3D54 - chains I and L of the 4 polymer chains in the assembly; structure by X-ray diffraction, 3.50 A resolution.

Chain I:
Protein: Phosphoribosylformylglycinamidine synthase II
Organism: Thermotoga maritima
Notes: EC 6.3.5.3
UniProt: Q9X0X3 (PURL_THEMA); residues 1-603 here = UniProt positions 1-603
Amino-acid sequence (629 residues; row label = number of the first residue in the row; numbers below 1 keep their minus sign (Met-25 is residue -25)):
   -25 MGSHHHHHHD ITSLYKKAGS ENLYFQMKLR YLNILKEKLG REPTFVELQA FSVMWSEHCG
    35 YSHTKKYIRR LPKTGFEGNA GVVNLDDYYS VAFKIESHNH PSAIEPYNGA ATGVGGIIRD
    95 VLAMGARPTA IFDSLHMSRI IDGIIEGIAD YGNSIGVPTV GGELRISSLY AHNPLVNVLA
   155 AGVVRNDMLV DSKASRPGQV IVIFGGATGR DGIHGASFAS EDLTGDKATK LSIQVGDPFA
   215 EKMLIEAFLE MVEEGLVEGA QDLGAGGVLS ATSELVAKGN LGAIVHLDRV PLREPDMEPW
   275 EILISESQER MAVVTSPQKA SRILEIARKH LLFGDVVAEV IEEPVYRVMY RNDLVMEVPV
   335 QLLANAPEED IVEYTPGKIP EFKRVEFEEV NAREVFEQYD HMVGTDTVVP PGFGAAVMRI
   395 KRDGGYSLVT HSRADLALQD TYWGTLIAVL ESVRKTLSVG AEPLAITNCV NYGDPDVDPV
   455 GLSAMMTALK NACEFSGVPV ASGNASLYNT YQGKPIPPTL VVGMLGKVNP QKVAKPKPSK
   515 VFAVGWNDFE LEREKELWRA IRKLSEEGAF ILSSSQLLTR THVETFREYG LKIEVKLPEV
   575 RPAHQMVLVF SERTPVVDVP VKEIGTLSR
Disordered / not traced: -25 to 1, 49-51, 187-202
Sequence notes: expression tag (-25 to 0)
Ion coordination: Na+: Asp94, Asp236
Residues lining bound ligands: ADP (adenosine-5'-diphosphate): Asp107, Leu109, Gly135, Gly136, Glu137, Leu138, Arg139, Ala366, Val369, Phe370, Tyr373, Pro385, Gly386, Phe387, Gly388, Lys429, Ser547, Ser548, Ser549, Thr553, Thr555, His556
UniProt features mapped onto this chain:
  - active site: His32, His72 (Proton acceptor)
  - binding site (ATP): Tyr35, Lys68, Asp107, Gly136 to Arg139, Gly388, Lys429, Asn442, Gly477, Ser549, His556
  - binding site (Mg(2+)): Glu70, Asp94, Asp236, Asn478
  - binding site (substrate): Ser71 to His74, Arg93, Gly189, Gln208, Glu280 to Gln282, Ser480
  - mutagenesis: His32 (H32A: Loss of FGAM synthase activity; H32Q: Loss of FGAM synthase activity), His72 (H72A: Strong decrease of the binding affinity and 20-fold decrease of the catalytic efficiency for FGAR. It has no effect on the ATP binding site, however it affects binding of FGAR ...)
Reported in the primary citation:
  - binding site for ADP: Asp107, Gly136, Arg139, Ala366, Gly388, Lys429, Ser548

Chain L:
Protein: Phosphoribosylformylglycinamidine synthase 1
Organism: Thermotoga maritima
Notes: EC 6.3.5.3
UniProt: Q9X0X2 (PURQ_THEMA); numbering as in UniProt (aligned over 1-213)
Amino-acid sequence (213 residues; numbered 1 to 213; the number before each row is that of its first residue):
     1 MKPRACVVVY PGSNCDRDAY HALEINGFEP SYVGLDDKLD DYELIILPGG FSYGDYLRPG
    61 AVAAREKIAF EIAKAAERGK LIMGICNGFQ ILIEMGLLKG ALLQNSSGKF ICKWVDLIVE
   121 NNDTPFTNAF EKGEKIRIPI AHGFGRYVKI DDVNVVLRYV KDVNGSDERI AGVLNESGNV
   181 FGLMPHPERA VEELIGGEDG KKVFQSILNY LKR
Disordered / not traced: 213
Modified positions: Cys86 (2-amino-4-(amino-3-oxo-propylsulfanylcarbonyl)-butyric acid; CYG)
UniProt features mapped onto this chain:
  - active site: His186, Glu188
Reported in the primary citation:
  - catalytic residues: His186, Glu188

How chain I and chain L interact:
Residue-residue contacts - 51 pairs, chain I then chain L:
  Arg101(I) - Arg17(L)
  Asp124(I) - Lys109(L)  salt bridge
  Asn127(I) - Asn14(L)
  Asn127(I) - Phe51(L)
  Asn127(I) - Phe110(L)
  Ser128(I) - Asn14(L)
  Ser128(I) - Phe51(L)
  Ile129(I) - Asn14(L)
  Gly130(I) - Asn14(L)  hydrogen bond (backbone-side chain)
  Gly130(I) - Arg17(L)
  Asp211(I) - Tyr56(L)  hydrogen bond
  Pro212(I) - Tyr56(L)
  Phe213(I) - Pro11(L)
  Phe213(I) - Tyr53(L)  hydrophobic
  Phe213(I) - Gly54(L)
  Phe213(I) - Tyr56(L)  hydrophobic
  Lys216(I) - Ser13(L)
  Lys216(I) - Asn14(L)
  Met217(I) - Pro11(L)  hydrophobic
  Glu371(I) - Phe110(L)
  Glu371(I) - Ile111(L)
  Glu371(I) - Cys112(L)  hydrogen bond (backbone-backbone)
  Glu371(I) - Lys113(L)  salt bridge
  Gln372(I) - Lys109(L)
  Gln372(I) - Phe110(L)
  Tyr373(I) - Cys112(L)
  Asp374(I) - Phe110(L)
  Asp374(I) - Cys112(L)
  Asp374(I) - Ala141(L)
  Asp374(I) - Arg189(L)  salt bridge
  His375(I) - Cys112(L)  hydrogen bond
  Met376(I) - Cys112(L)  hydrophobic
  Met376(I) - Trp114(L)  hydrogen bond
  Met376(I) - Pro139(L)  hydrophobic
  Met376(I) - Arg189(L)
  Val377(I) - Arg189(L)
  Gly378(I) - Arg17(L)
  Gly378(I) - Asp18(L)  hydrogen bond (backbone-side chain)
  Thr379(I) - Asp18(L)
  Thr379(I) - Glu188(L)
  Thr379(I) - Ile195(L)
  Thr381(I) - Ile195(L)
  Val382(I) - Leu194(L)
  Arg393(I) - His21(L)
  Arg393(I) - Glu192(L)  salt bridge
  Arg393(I) - Leu194(L)
  Pro504(I) - Leu194(L)
  Gln505(I) - Leu194(L)
  Lys509(I) - Leu194(L)  hydrogen bond (side chain-backbone)
  Glu562(I) - Lys113(L)
  Glu562(I) - Arg137(L)
Also at the interface, not in a pair above, chain I (32 interface residues in all): Glu120, Gly210, Leu305, Lys395, Arg396
Also at the interface, not in a pair above, chain L (27 interface residues in all): Gly12, Glu24, Ile140

Overview:
Chain I and chain L form an interface of 32 and 27 residues respectively; the contacts include 7 hydrogen
bonds and 4 salt bridges. Among the polar pairs are Asp124(I)-Lys109(L), Glu371(I)-Lys113(L) and
Asp374(I)-Arg189(L). The paper reports catalytic residues His186(L) and Glu188(L); a binding site for ADP at
Asp107(I), Gly136(I) and Arg139(I) among others.
Here chain I is Phosphoribosylformylglycinamidine synthase II and chain L is Phosphoribosylformylglycinamidine
synthase 1, both from Thermotoga maritima. Entry 3D54 (Structure of PurLQS from Thermotoga maritima) was
determined by X-ray diffraction.
